8GPM - chain A; structure by X-ray diffraction, 1.70 A resolution.

# Chain A
Name: Carbonic anhydrase
Source organism: Acinetobacter baumannii
UniProt: A0A6F8THQ5 (A0A6F8THQ5_ACIBA); numbering as in UniProt (aligned over 1-201)
Sequence (201 residues; each row starts with the number of its first residue):
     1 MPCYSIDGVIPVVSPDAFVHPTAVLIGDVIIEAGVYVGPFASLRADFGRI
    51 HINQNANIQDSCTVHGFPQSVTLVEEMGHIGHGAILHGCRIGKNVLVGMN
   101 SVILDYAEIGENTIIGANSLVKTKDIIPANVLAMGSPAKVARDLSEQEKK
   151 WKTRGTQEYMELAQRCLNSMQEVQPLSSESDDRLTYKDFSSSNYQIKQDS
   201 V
Unresolved in the structure: 194-201
Metal / ion sites: Zn2+: His65, His82, His87; Ca2+ near Asn100 (its only coordinating residue here)

# Overview
The Zn2+ site is built by His65, His82 and His87.
Chain A is Carbonic anhydrase (Acinetobacter baumannii); the structure, Acinetobacter baumannii carbonic
anhydrase, was determined by X-ray diffraction (same publication as 8GPP).
